PDB entry 3I6L | X-ray diffraction, 2.40 A resolution | chains D and F of the 3 polymer chains in the assembly

Chain D:
Name: HLA class I histocompatibility antigen, A-24 alpha chain
From: Homo sapiens
Notes: fragment: alpha 1-3 regions
UniProt: P05534 (1A24_HUMAN); residues 1-274 here correspond to UniProt positions 25-298 (UniProt number = residue number + 24)
Sequence (274 residues; row label = number of the first residue in the row):
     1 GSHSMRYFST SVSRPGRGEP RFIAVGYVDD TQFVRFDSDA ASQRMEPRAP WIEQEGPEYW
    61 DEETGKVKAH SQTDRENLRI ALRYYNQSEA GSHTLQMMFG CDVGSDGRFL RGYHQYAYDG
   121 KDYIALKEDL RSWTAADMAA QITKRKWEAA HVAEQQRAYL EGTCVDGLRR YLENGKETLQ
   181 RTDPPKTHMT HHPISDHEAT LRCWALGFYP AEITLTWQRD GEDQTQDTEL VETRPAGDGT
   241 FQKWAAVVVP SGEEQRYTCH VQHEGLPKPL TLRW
Disulfide bonds: C101-C164, C203-C259
Reported in the primary citation:
  - binding site for Nucleoprotein peptide (chain F): Y7, V67

Chain F:
Name: Nucleoprotein peptide
UniProt: P59595 (NCAP_CVHSA); residues 1-9 here correspond to UniProt positions 346-354 (UniProt number = residue number + 345)
Sequence (9 residues; each row starts with the number of its first residue):
     1 QFKDNVILL
Reported in the primary citation:
  - conformationally variable residues: D4 to V6
  - contacts within the chain: K3-N5 (hydrogen bond), N5-I7 (hydrogen bond)

Chain D / chain F interface:
Pairs across the interface - 41 pairs, chain D then chain F:
  M5(D) - Q1(F)
  Y7(D) - Q1(F)  hydrogen bond (side chain-backbone)
  Y7(D) - F2(F)  hydrogen bond (side chain-backbone)
  E63(D) - Q1(F)
  E63(D) - F2(F)  hydrogen bond (side chain-backbone)
  K66(D) - F2(F)  hydrogen bond (side chain-backbone)
  K66(D) - K3(F)
  K66(D) - D4(F)
  H70(D) - F2(F)
  H70(D) - K3(F)  hydrogen bond
  T73(D) - V6(F)
  T73(D) - I7(F)
  T73(D) - L8(F)
  E76(D) - L8(F)
  N77(D) - I7(F)  hydrogen bond (side chain-backbone)
  N77(D) - L8(F)
  N77(D) - L9(F)  hydrogen bond (side chain-backbone)
  I80(D) - L8(F)  hydrophobic
  I80(D) - L9(F)
  Y84(D) - L9(F)  hydrogen bond (side chain-backbone)
  M97(D) - K3(F)
  F99(D) - F2(F)  hydrophobic
  F99(D) - K3(F)
  H114(D) - K3(F)
  H114(D) - I7(F)
  Y123(D) - L9(F)  hydrophobic
  T143(D) - L9(F)  hydrogen bond (side chain-backbone)
  K146(D) - L9(F)
  W147(D) - I7(F)
  W147(D) - L8(F)  hydrogen bond (side chain-backbone)
  W147(D) - L9(F)  hydrophobic
  V152(D) - I7(F)  hydrophobic
  Q155(D) - N5(F)
  Q156(D) - K3(F)
  Q156(D) - N5(F)  hydrogen bond
  Q156(D) - I7(F)
  Y159(D) - Q1(F)  hydrogen bond (side chain-backbone)
  Y159(D) - F2(F)
  Y159(D) - K3(F)
  T163(D) - Q1(F)
  Y171(D) - Q1(F)  hydrogen bond (side chain-backbone)
Interface residues without a listed pair, chain D (30 interface residues in all): M45, Y59, V67, A81, L95, Y116, G167
The authors on this interface:
  - specific contacts: Y7(D)-F2(F), V67(D)-F2(F)
  - interface residues, chain F: F2(F), K3(F), N5(F), I7(F), L9(F)

In short:
The interface between chain D and chain F involves 30 residues on one side and 9 on the other; the contacts
include 13 hydrogen bonds. Polar pairs include Y7(D)-Q1(F), Y7(D)-F2(F) and E63(D)-F2(F). The paper describes
contacts between Y7(D) and F2(F) and V67(D) and F2(F). From the paper: a binding site for Nucleoprotein
peptide (chain F) at Y7(D) and V67(D); interface residues F2(F), K3(F) and N5(F) among others.
Chain D is HLA class I histocompatibility antigen, A-24 alpha chain (Homo sapiens) and chain F is
Nucleoprotein peptide; the structure, Newly identified epitope N1 derived from SARS-CoV N protein complexed
with HLA-A*2402, was determined by X-ray diffraction.
